6R4S - chain A; structure by X-ray diffraction, 2.75 A resolution.

Chain A:
Molecule: DNA primase small subunit
Organism: Homo sapiens
Notes: EC 2.7.7.-
UniProtKB: P49642 (PRI1_HUMAN); residues 1-407 here = UniProt positions 1-407
Sequence (410 residues; numbered -2 to 407; the number before each row is that of its first residue; numbers below 1 keep their minus sign (Gly-2 is residue -2)):
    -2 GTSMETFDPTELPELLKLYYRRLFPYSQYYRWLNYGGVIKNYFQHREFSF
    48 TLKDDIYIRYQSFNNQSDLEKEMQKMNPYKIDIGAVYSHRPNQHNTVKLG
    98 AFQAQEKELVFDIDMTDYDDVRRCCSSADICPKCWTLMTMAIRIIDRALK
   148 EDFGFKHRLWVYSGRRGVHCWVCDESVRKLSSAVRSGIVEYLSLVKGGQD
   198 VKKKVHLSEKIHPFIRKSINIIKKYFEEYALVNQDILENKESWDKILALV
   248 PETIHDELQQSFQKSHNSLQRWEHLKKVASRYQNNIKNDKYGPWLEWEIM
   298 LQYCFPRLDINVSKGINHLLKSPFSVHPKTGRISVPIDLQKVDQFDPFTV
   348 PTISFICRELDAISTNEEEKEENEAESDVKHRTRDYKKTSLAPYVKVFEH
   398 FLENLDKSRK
Disordered / not traced: -2 to 2, 360-381, 407
Sequence notes: expression tag (-2 to 0)
Curated features (UniProtKB/Swiss-Prot):
  - motif: Cys121 to Cys131 (Zinc knuckle motif)
  - active site: Glu44, Asp109, Asp111
  - binding site (a ribonucleoside 5'-triphosphate): Asp109 to Asp111, Ser160 to His166, His315 to Lys318, His324
  - binding site (Mg(2+)): Asp109, Asp111, Asp306
  - binding site (Mn(2+)): Asp109, Asp111, Asp306
  - binding site (Zn(2+)): Cys121, Cys122, Cys128, Cys131
  - modified residue: Met1 (N-acetylmethionine)
Metal / ion sites: Mn2+ site 1: Asp109, Asp111 (together with ATP); Mn2+ site 2: Asp109, Asp111, Asp306; Zn2+: Cys121, Cys122, Cys128, Cys131
Small-molecule neighbours: ATP (adenosine-5'-triphosphate): Tyr54, Lys77, Asp79, Asp109, Asp111, Ser160, Gly161, Arg162, Arg163, Gly164, His166, His315, Leu316, Leu317, Lys318, His324
Reported in the primary citation:
  - Mn2+ coordination: Asp109, Asp111, Asp306
  - binding site for ATP: Asp79, Arg162, Arg163, His166, Leu316, Leu317, Lys318, His324
  - conformationally variable residues (loop rearrangement): Asp306
  - catalytic residues: Asp109, Asp111, Asp306
  - mutagenesis - K77A: unchanged binding to ara nucleotide
  - mutagenesis - D79A: decreased binding to ara nucleotide

In short:
Chain A binds ATP. Asp109 and Asp111 form the Mn2+ site 1. The Mn2+ site 2 is built by Asp109, Asp111 and
Asp306. UniProt lists 3 active-site residues, 15 ribonucleoside 5'-triphosphate-binding residues, 3
Mg2+-binding residues and 3 Mn2+-binding residues. The paper reports catalytic residues Asp109, Asp111 and
Asp306; D79A reduces binding to ara nucleotide.
Chain A is DNA primase small subunit (Homo sapiens); the structure, Crystal structure of the Pri1 subunit of
human primase bound to ATP, was determined by X-ray diffraction together with 6R4T, 6R4U, 6R5D, 6R5E and 6RB4
from the same study.
